PDB entry 8ETU | electron microscopy, 2.80 A resolution | chains R and S of the 10 polymer chains in the assembly

[Chain R]
Protein: Actin-related protein 5
From: Saccharomyces cerevisiae S288C
Reference sequence: P53946 (ARP5_YEAST); residues 12-755 here = UniProt positions 12-755
Chain sequence (744 residues; numbered 12 to 755; the number before each row is that of its first residue):
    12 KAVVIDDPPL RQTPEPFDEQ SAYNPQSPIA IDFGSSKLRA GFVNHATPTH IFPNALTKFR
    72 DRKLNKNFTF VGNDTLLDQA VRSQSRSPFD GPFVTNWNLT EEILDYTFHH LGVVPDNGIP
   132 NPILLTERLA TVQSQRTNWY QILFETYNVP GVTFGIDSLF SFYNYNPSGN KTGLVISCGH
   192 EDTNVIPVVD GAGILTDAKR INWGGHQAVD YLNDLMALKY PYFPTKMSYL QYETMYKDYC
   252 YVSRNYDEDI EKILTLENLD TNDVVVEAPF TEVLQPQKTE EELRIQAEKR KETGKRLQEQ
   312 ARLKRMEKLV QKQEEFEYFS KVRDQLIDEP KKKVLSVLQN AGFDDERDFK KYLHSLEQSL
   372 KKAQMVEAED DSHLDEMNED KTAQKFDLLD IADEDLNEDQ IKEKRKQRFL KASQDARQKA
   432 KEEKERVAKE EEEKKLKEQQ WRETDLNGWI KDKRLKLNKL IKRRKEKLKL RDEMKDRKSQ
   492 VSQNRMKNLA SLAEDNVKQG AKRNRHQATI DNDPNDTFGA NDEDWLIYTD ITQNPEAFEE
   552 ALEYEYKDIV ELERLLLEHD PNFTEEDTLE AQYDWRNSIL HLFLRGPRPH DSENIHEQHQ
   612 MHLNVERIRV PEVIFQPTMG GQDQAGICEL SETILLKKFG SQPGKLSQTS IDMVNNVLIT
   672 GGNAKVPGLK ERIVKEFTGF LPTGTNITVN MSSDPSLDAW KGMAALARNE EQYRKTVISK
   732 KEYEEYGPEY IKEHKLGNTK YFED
Unresolved in the structure: 283-583, 755
Curated features (UniProtKB/Swiss-Prot):
  - modified residue: T24 (Phosphothreonine), S383 (Phosphoserine)
  - cross-link: K12 (Glycyl lysine isopeptide (Lys-Gly) (interchain with G-Cter in ubiquitin))

[Chain S]
Protein: Chromatin-remodeling complex subunit IES6
From: Saccharomyces cerevisiae S288C
Reference sequence: P32617 (IES6_YEAST); residues 28-166 here = UniProt positions 28-166
Chain sequence (139 residues; numbered 28 to 166; the number before each row is that of its first residue):
    28 ERLLFLRSVG ERNEIGFPSR FKSAHYKKPT RRHKSARQLI SDENKRINAL LTKANKAAES
    88 STAARRLVPK ATYFSVEAPP SIRPAKKYCD VTGLKGFYKS PTNNIRYHNA EIYQLIVKPM
   148 APGVDQEYLK LRGANFVLK
Unresolved in the structure: 84-93, 163-166

[How chain R and chain S interact]
Residue-residue contacts - 93 pairs, chain R then chain S:
  Q23(R) - F32(S)
  F28(R) - R39(S)
  D72(R) - R34(S)  salt bridge
  K74(R) - L31(S)
  K74(R) - R34(S)
  L75(R) - R34(S)
  F79(R) - R34(S)
  F79(R) - G37(S)
  T80(R) - N40(S)
  F81(R) - L33(S)
  F81(R) - V36(S)  hydrophobic
  D85(R) - N40(S)  hydrogen bond
  L88(R) - V36(S)  hydrophobic
  D101(R) - A63(S)
  F104(R) - I67(S)  hydrophobic
  T106(R) - H60(S)
  T106(R) - K61(S)
  T106(R) - S62(S)
  T106(R) - A63(S)
  W108(R) - R58(S)
  E112(R) - K49(S)
  D116(R) - F48(S)
  D116(R) - K49(S)  salt bridge
  H120(R) - R39(S)
  H120(R) - F48(S)
  P126(R) - F48(S)  hydrophobic
  N128(R) - S50(S)  hydrogen bond
  G129(R) - F48(S)
  L140(R) - V103(S)  hydrophobic
  A141(R) - Y100(S)
  A141(R) - V103(S)  hydrophobic
  V143(R) - E70(S)
  Q144(R) - E70(S)
  Q144(R) - R73(S)  hydrogen bond
  S145(R) - L66(S)
  E156(R) - S50(S)
  E156(R) - H52(S)  hydrogen bond (backbone-side chain)
  T157(R) - K49(S)
  T157(R) - S50(S)  hydrogen bond (backbone-backbone)
  N159(R) - S50(S)  hydrogen bond
  T207(R) - K97(S)  hydrogen bond
  A209(R) - V103(S)
  K210(R) - S102(S)  hydrogen bond (side chain-backbone)
  K210(R) - V103(S)
  K210(R) - E104(S)
  R211(R) - Y100(S)
  R211(R) - V103(S)  hydrogen bond (backbone-backbone)
  R211(R) - E104(S)
  R211(R) - A105(S)  hydrogen bond (backbone-backbone)
  D225(R) - L158(S)
  L226(R) - L158(S)  hydrophobic
  L229(R) - E154(S)
  L229(R) - Y155(S)  hydrophobic
  L229(R) - L158(S)  hydrophobic
  Y257(R) - Y115(S)
  D258(R) - K113(S)
  D258(R) - Y115(S)
  I261(R) - L121(S)
  N588(R) - E138(S)
  S589(R) - E138(S)  hydrogen bond
  I590(R) - L121(S)  hydrophobic
  I590(R) - N136(S)
  I590(R) - E138(S)  hydrogen bond (backbone-side chain)
  L591(R) - E138(S)  hydrogen bond (backbone-side chain)
  L591(R) - I139(S)  hydrophobic
  L591(R) - I143(S)  hydrophobic
  F594(R) - V118(S)
  F594(R) - T119(S)
  V616(R) - T119(S)
  R620(R) - G120(S)
  Q627(R) - Y115(S)  hydrogen bond
  T629(R) - A112(S)
  M630(R) - Y115(S)  hydrophobic
  M630(R) - L158(S)
  M630(R) - R159(S)
  G631(R) - L158(S)
  G632(R) - L158(S)
  G632(R) - R159(S)
  D634(R) - P107(S)
  Q635(R) - A105(S)  hydrogen bond (side chain-backbone)
  Q635(R) - P106(S)
  A636(R) - P106(S)  hydrogen bond (backbone-backbone)
  E640(R) - S108(S)  hydrogen bond
  E640(R) - I109(S)  hydrogen bond (side chain-backbone)
  E640(R) - R110(S)  salt bridge
  L641(R) - A105(S)  hydrophobic
  L641(R) - P106(S)
  Y752(R) - P96(S)
  Y752(R) - A98(S)
  F753(R) - L77(S)  hydrophobic
  F753(R) - P96(S)  hydrophobic
  E754(R) - V95(S)
  E754(R) - K97(S)
Other interface residues (no listed pair), chain R (72 interface residues in all): F70, D89, N109, F119, V124, I130, Y158, I212, N213, Y222, E262, L265, H592, K751
Other interface residues (no listed pair), chain S (59 interface residues in all): R47, A51, K55, C116, K122, H135, L142, G160

[In short]
72 residues of chain R and 59 residues of chain S are in contact; the contacts include 18 hydrogen bonds and 3
salt bridges. Polar pairs include D72(R)-R34(S), D116(R)-K49(S) and E640(R)-R110(S).
Here chain R is Actin-related protein 5 and chain S is Chromatin-remodeling complex subunit IES6, both from
Saccharomyces cerevisiae S288C. Entry 8ETU (Class2 of the INO80-Hexasome complex) was determined by electron
microscopy (same publication as 8ETS, 8ETT, 8ETV, 8ETW, 8EU9, 8EUE, 8EUF and 8EUJ).
